PDB entry 7C98 | electron microscopy, 3.47 A resolution | chains B and D of the 5 polymer chains in the assembly

Chain B:
Molecule: Meiotic recombination protein DMC1/LIM15 homolog
From: Homo sapiens
UniProtKB: Q14565 (DMC1_HUMAN); residues 1-340 here = UniProt positions 1-340
Sequence (340 residues; each row starts with the number of its first residue):
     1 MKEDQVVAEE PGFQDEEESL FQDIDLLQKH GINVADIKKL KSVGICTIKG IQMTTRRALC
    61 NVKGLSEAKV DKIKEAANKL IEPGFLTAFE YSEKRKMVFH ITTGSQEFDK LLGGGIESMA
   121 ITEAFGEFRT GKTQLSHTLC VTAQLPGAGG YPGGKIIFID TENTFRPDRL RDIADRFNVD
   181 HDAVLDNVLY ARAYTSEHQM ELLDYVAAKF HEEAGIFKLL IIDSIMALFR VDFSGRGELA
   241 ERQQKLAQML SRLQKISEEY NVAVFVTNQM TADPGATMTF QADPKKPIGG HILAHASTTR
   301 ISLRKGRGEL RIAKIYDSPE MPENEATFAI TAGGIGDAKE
Unresolved in the structure: 1-21, 277-283, 338-340
Small-molecule neighbours:
  - AMP-PNP (ANP; phosphoaminophosphonic acid-adenylate ester), molecule 1: Phe128, Arg129, Thr130, Gly131, Lys132, Thr133, Gln134, Glu162, Arg169, Arg311, Ile330, Thr331, Ala332, Gly333
  - AMP-PNP (ANP), molecule 2: Ala294, His295, Ser297, Asp317, Ser318, Pro319, Glu320, Met321, Pro322, Glu323
Curated features (UniProtKB/Swiss-Prot):
  - binding site (ATP): Gly126 to Thr133
  - binding site (dsDNA): Arg230, Arg236, Arg242
  - binding site (ssDNA): Arg230, Phe233, Arg236, Arg242, Arg311
  - mutagenesis: Arg230 (R230A: Abolishes binding to ssDNA or dsDNA), Phe233 (F233A: Abolishes binding to ssDNA), Arg236 (R236A: Abolishes binding to ssDNA or dsDNA), Arg242 (R242A: Abolishes binding to ssDNA or dsDNA), Glu258 (E258A/Q: Decreases octamer stability), Arg311 (R311A: Abolishes binding to ssDNA)
From the paper describing this entry:
  - binding site for the 9-nt DNA strand (chain D): Arg242, Gln244
  - specificity-determining residues: Gln244, Pro274, Gly275

Chain D:
Molecule: 9-nt DNA strand
Sequence (9 nucleotides; numbered 1 to 9; the number before each row is that of its first residue):
     1 TTTTTTTTT

How chain B and chain D interact:
Residue-residue contacts (21):
  Arg230(B) - DT6(D)  salt bridge to the phosphate
  Leu239(B) - DT3(D)  base contact
  Leu239(B) - DT4(D)  sugar contact
  Ala240(B) - DT2(D)  base contact
  Ala240(B) - DT3(D)  base contact
  Arg242(B) - DT4(D)  phosphate contact
  Arg242(B) - DT5(D)  salt bridge to the phosphate
  Gln243(B) - DT3(D)  phosphate contact
  Gln243(B) - DT4(D)  hydrogen bond to the phosphate
  Thr271(B) - DT6(D)  sugar contact
  Thr271(B) - DT7(D)  hydrogen bond to the phosphate
  Ala272(B) - DT6(D)  base contact
  Ala272(B) - DT7(D)  hydrogen bond to the phosphate
  Asp273(B) - DT7(D)  base contact
  Pro274(B) - DT6(D)  base contact
  Pro274(B) - DT7(D)  base contact
  Gly289(B) - DT5(D)  hydrogen bond to the phosphate
  Gly290(B) - DT4(D)  phosphate contact
  Gly290(B) - DT5(D)  phosphate contact
  His291(B) - DT4(D)  hydrogen bond to the phosphate
  Ile292(B) - DT4(D)  hydrogen bond to the phosphate
Also at the interface, not in a pair above, chain B (16 interface residues in all): Gln244, Lys286, Ile288

In short:
16 residues of chain B face 6 of chain D across their interface; the contacts include 6 hydrogen bonds and 2
salt bridges. Polar pairs include Gln243(B)-DT4(D), Thr271(B)-DT7(D) and Ala272(B)-DT7(D). From the paper: a
binding site for the 9-nt DNA strand (chain D) at Arg242(B) and Gln244(B); specificity determinants Gln244(B),
Pro274(B) and Gly275(B).
Chain B is Meiotic recombination protein DMC1/LIM15 homolog (Homo sapiens) and chain D is a 9-nt DNA strand;
the structure, Human DMC1 post-synaptic complexes, was determined by electron microscopy (same publication as
7C9C, 7C99, 7C9A and 7CGY).
